Entry 7QIP (X-ray diffraction, 2.65 A resolution); this record covers chains A and B of the 4 polymer chains in the assembly.

# Chain A (and B)
Molecule: 14-3-3 protein sigma
Source organism: Homo sapiens
Notes: chain B of this document is another copy of the same molecule, construct and numbering; everything in this record applies to it too
UniProtKB: P31947 (1433S_HUMAN); residues 1-231 here = UniProt positions 1-231
Chain sequence (234 residues; numbered -2 to 231; the number before each row is that of its first residue; numbers below 1 keep their minus sign (Gly-2 is residue -2)):
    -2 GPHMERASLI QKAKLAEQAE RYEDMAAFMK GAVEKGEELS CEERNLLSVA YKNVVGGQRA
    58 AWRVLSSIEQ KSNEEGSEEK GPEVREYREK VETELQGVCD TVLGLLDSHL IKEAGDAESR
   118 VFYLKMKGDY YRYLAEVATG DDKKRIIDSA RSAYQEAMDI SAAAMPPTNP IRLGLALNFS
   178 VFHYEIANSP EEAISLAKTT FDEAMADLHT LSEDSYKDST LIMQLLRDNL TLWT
Disordered / not traced: -2 to 0, 72-76 (chain B: -2, 72-75)
Construct notes: expression tag (-2 to 0); engineered mutation Ala159 (Lys in P31947), Ala160 (Lys in P31947), Ala161 (Glu in P31947)
UniProt features mapped onto this chain:
  - site (Interaction with phosphoserine on interacting protein): Arg56, Arg129
  - modified residue (Phosphoserine): Ser5, Ser74

# Chain A / chain B interface
Residue-residue contacts (39; chain A residue first):
  Ser5(A) - Glu80(B)  hydrogen bond
  Gln8(A) - Glu80(B)
  Lys9(A) - Glu80(B)
  Lys9(A) - Glu83(B)  salt bridge
  Leu12(A) - Ile65(B)  hydrophobic
  Leu12(A) - Val81(B)  hydrophobic
  Leu12(A) - Tyr84(B)  hydrophobic
  Ala13(A) - Tyr84(B)
  Gln15(A) - Val61(B)
  Gln15(A) - Ile65(B)
  Ala16(A) - Ala58(B)
  Ala16(A) - Val61(B)  hydrophobic
  Arg18(A) - Gln55(B)
  Arg18(A) - Ala58(B)
  Arg18(A) - Tyr84(B)
  Arg18(A) - Val88(B)
  Arg18(A) - Glu91(B)  salt bridge
  Glu20(A) - Glu20(B)
  Asp21(A) - Tyr84(B)  hydrogen bond
  Phe25(A) - Tyr84(B)  hydrophobic
  Gln55(A) - Arg18(B)
  Ala58(A) - Ala16(B)
  Ala58(A) - Arg18(B)
  Val61(A) - Gln15(B)
  Val61(A) - Ala16(B)  hydrophobic
  Ile65(A) - Leu12(B)  hydrophobic
  Ile65(A) - Gln15(B)
  Glu80(A) - Ser5(B)
  Glu80(A) - Gln8(B)
  Glu80(A) - Lys9(B)
  Val81(A) - Leu12(B)  hydrophobic
  Glu83(A) - Lys9(B)  salt bridge
  Tyr84(A) - Leu12(B)  hydrophobic
  Tyr84(A) - Ala13(B)
  Tyr84(A) - Arg18(B)
  Tyr84(A) - Asp21(B)  hydrogen bond
  Tyr84(A) - Phe25(B)  hydrophobic
  Val88(A) - Arg18(B)
  Glu91(A) - Arg18(B)  salt bridge
Interface residues without a listed pair, chain A (23 interface residues in all): Leu62, Lys77
Interface residues without a listed pair, chain B (22 interface residues in all): Leu62

# Overview
Chain A and chain B form an interface of 23 and 22 residues respectively, with 3 hydrogen bonds and 4 salt
bridges. Polar contacts include Lys9(A)-Glu83(B), Arg18(A)-Glu91(B) and Ser5(A)-Glu80(B).
Chain A and chain B are both 14-3-3 protein sigma (Homo sapiens); the structure, SARS-CoV-2 Nucleocapsid
phosphopeptide 201-210 bound to human 14-3-3 sigma, was determined by X-ray diffraction, deposited together
with 7QIK.
